Entry 8PSS (electron microscopy, 2.83 A resolution); this record covers chains B and C of the 5 polymer chains in the assembly.

== Chain B ==
Protein: Putative PB1
Source organism: Tilapia lake virus
UniProtKB: A0A1Y9SHW4 (A0A1Y9SHW4_9VIRU); residue numbers follow UniProt; this construct covers 1-519
Chain sequence (519 residues; row label = number of the first residue in the row):
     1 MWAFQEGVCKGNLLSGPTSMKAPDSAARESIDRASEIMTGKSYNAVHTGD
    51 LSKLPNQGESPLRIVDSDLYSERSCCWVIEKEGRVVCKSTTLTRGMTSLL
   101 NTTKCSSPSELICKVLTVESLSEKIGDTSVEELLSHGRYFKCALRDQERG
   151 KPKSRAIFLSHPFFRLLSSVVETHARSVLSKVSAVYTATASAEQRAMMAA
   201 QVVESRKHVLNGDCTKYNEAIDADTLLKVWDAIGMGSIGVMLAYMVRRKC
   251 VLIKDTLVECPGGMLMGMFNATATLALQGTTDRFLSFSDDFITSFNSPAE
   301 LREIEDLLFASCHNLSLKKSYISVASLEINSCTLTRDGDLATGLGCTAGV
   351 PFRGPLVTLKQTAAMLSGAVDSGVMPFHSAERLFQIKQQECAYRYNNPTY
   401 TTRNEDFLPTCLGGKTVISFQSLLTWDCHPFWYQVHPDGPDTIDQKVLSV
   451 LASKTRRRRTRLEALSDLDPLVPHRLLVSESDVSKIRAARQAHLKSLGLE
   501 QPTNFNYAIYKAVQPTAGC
Not modelled in the structure: 516-519
Metal / ion sites: Mg2+: Asp213, Asp290
Reported in the primary citation:
  - specificity-determining residues: Asn270 (proposed by the authors, not directly observed)

== Chain C ==
Protein: RNA-dependent RNA polymerase
Source organism: Tilapia lake virus
UniProtKB: A0A7G3S745 (A0A7G3S745_9VIRU); residue numbers follow UniProt; this construct covers 1-457
Chain sequence (478 residues; each row starts with the number of its first residue):
     1 MSQFGKSFKGRTEVTITEYRSHTVKDVHRSLLTADKSLRKSFCFRNALNQ
    51 FLDKDLPLLPIRPKLESRVAVKKSKLRSQLSFRPGLTQEEAIDLYNKGYD
   101 GDSVSGALQDRVVNEPVAYSSADNDKFHRGLAALGYTLADRAFDTCESGF
   151 VRAIPTTPCGFICCGPGSFKDSLGFVIKIGEFWHMYDGFQHFVAVEDAKF
   201 LASKSPSFWLAKRLAKRLNLVPKEDPSVAAAECPCKKVWEASFARAPTAL
   251 DPFGGRAFCDQGWVYHRDVGYATANHISQETLFQQALSVRNLGPQGSANV
   301 SGSIHTALDRLRAAYSRGTPASRSILQGLANLITPVGENFECDLDKRKLN
   351 IKALRSPERYITIEGLVVNLDDVVRGFYLDKAKVTVLSRSKWMGYEDLPQ
   401 KPPNGTFYCRKRKAMLLISCSPGTYAKKRKVAVQEDRFKDMRVENFREVA
   451 ENMDLNQGSGSENLYFQGHHHHHHHHHH
Not modelled in the structure: 140-478
Sequence notes: conflict Lys391 (Arg in A0A7G3S745); expression tag (458-478)

== How chain B and chain C interact ==
Contacting residue pairs (176; chain B residue first):
  Thr18(B) - Leu32(C)
  Tyr70(B) - Glu18(C)  hydrogen bond
  Tyr70(B) - Ser21(C)
  Arg73(B) - Arg29(C)
  Thr93(B) - Ser21(C)
  Thr93(B) - His22(C)
  Thr97(B) - Ser7(C)
  Thr97(B) - Phe8(C)
  Thr97(B) - Arg11(C)
  Thr97(B) - Glu18(C)  hydrogen bond
  Thr97(B) - His22(C)  hydrogen bond
  Leu100(B) - Arg11(C)
  Leu100(B) - Glu18(C)
  Asn101(B) - Ser7(C)  hydrogen bond (side chain-backbone)
  Asn101(B) - Phe8(C)
  Asn101(B) - Lys9(C)
  Asn101(B) - Arg11(C)  hydrogen bond
  Cys105(B) - Arg11(C)  hydrogen bond (backbone-side chain)
  Ser106(B) - Arg11(C)  hydrogen bond (backbone-side chain)
  Ser106(B) - Glu13(C)
  Gln147(B) - Leu32(C)
  Glu193(B) - Pro116(C)
  Gln194(B) - Ser78(C)
  Gln194(B) - Leu80(C)
  Gln194(B) - Asn114(C)  hydrogen bond
  Met197(B) - Leu76(C)  hydrophobic
  Met197(B) - Ser78(C)
  Asp337(B) - Lys75(C)
  Asp339(B) - Lys75(C)
  Asp339(B) - Leu76(C)  hydrogen bond (side chain-backbone)
  Phe352(B) - Asp35(C)
  Arg353(B) - Ser30(C)  hydrogen bond
  Arg353(B) - Leu31(C)  hydrogen bond (side chain-backbone)
  Arg353(B) - Ala34(C)
  Gly354(B) - Asp35(C)  hydrogen bond (backbone-side chain)
  Gly354(B) - Leu38(C)
  Pro355(B) - Phe44(C)  hydrophobic
  Val357(B) - His28(C)
  Ser367(B) - Gly130(C)
  Val370(B) - Tyr119(C)
  Val370(B) - Gly130(C)
  Val370(B) - Ala133(C)  hydrophobic
  Asp371(B) - Glu115(C)
  Asp371(B) - Pro116(C)
  Asp371(B) - Val117(C)
  Asp371(B) - Ala118(C)  hydrogen bond (backbone-backbone)
  Asp371(B) - Tyr119(C)
  Asp371(B) - Arg129(C)
  Asp371(B) - Gly130(C)  hydrogen bond (side chain-backbone)
  Asp371(B) - Leu131(C)
  Asp371(B) - Ala132(C)  hydrogen bond (side chain-backbone)
  Ser372(B) - Pro116(C)
  Ser372(B) - Ala118(C)
  Phe377(B) - Gly130(C)
  Phe377(B) - Leu134(C)  hydrophobic
  Tyr395(B) - Asp35(C)  hydrogen bond
  Pro398(B) - Arg45(C)
  Thr399(B) - Arg39(C)
  Thr399(B) - Phe42(C)
  Tyr400(B) - Asp35(C)
  Tyr400(B) - Arg39(C)
  Tyr400(B) - Phe44(C)
  Tyr400(B) - Arg45(C)
  Thr402(B) - Arg45(C)
  Thr402(B) - Asn49(C)
  Arg403(B) - Asn49(C)  hydrogen bond
  Arg403(B) - Leu52(C)
  Arg403(B) - Asp53(C)  salt bridge
  Glu405(B) - Leu52(C)
  Phe407(B) - Leu52(C)  hydrophobic
  Phe407(B) - Leu56(C)  hydrophobic
  Leu412(B) - Phe44(C)  hydrophobic
  Gln421(B) - Arg68(C)
  Gln421(B) - Leu134(C)
  Gln421(B) - Tyr136(C)  hydrogen bond
  Leu424(B) - Arg129(C)
  Leu424(B) - Gly130(C)
  Leu424(B) - Leu131(C)
  Thr425(B) - Lys64(C)
  Thr425(B) - Leu65(C)  hydrogen bond (backbone-backbone)
  Thr425(B) - Leu131(C)
  Thr425(B) - Tyr136(C)
  Trp426(B) - Arg62(C)
  Asp427(B) - Lys64(C)  salt bridge
  Pro430(B) - Ile61(C)  hydrophobic
  Phe431(B) - Phe51(C)  hydrophobic
  Phe431(B) - Leu52(C)  hydrophobic
  Tyr433(B) - Pro60(C)
  Tyr433(B) - Ile61(C)
  Tyr433(B) - Arg62(C)  hydrogen bond (side chain-backbone)
  Pro437(B) - Arg129(C)
  Asp438(B) - Arg129(C)  salt bridge
  Ile443(B) - Ala47(C)  hydrophobic
  Ile443(B) - Leu48(C)  hydrophobic
  Ile443(B) - Phe51(C)  hydrophobic
  Asp444(B) - Phe44(C)
  Gln445(B) - His28(C)
  Val447(B) - Cys43(C)  hydrophobic
  Val447(B) - Ala47(C)  hydrophobic
  Leu448(B) - His28(C)
  Leu448(B) - Ser37(C)
  Ser449(B) - Lys25(C)
  Ser449(B) - Val27(C)  hydrogen bond (side chain-backbone)
  Ser449(B) - His28(C)
  Ser453(B) - Val24(C)
  Ser453(B) - Lys25(C)
  Arg458(B) - Val24(C)  hydrogen bond (side chain-backbone)
  Thr460(B) - His22(C)
  Thr460(B) - Thr23(C)
  Arg461(B) - Gln3(C)
  Leu462(B) - Gln3(C)
  Leu462(B) - Phe4(C)
  Leu462(B) - Ser7(C)
  Leu462(B) - His22(C)
  Glu463(B) - Tyr19(C)  hydrogen bond (backbone-side chain)
  Ala464(B) - Thr23(C)
  Leu465(B) - Tyr19(C)  hydrophobic
  Leu465(B) - Arg20(C)
  Leu465(B) - Thr23(C)
  Asp467(B) - Tyr95(C)  hydrogen bond
  Asp467(B) - Asp100(C)
  Asp467(B) - Gly101(C)
  Asp467(B) - Asp102(C)  hydrogen bond (backbone-side chain)
  Leu468(B) - Arg20(C)
  Leu468(B) - Tyr95(C)
  Leu468(B) - Gly101(C)
  Leu468(B) - Asp102(C)
  Asp469(B) - Tyr95(C)  hydrogen bond (backbone-side chain)
  Pro470(B) - Tyr95(C)
  Pro470(B) - Val104(C)  hydrophobic
  Pro470(B) - Ser105(C)
  Leu471(B) - Ile92(C)  hydrophobic
  Val472(B) - Ile16(C)  hydrophobic
  Pro473(B) - Ile16(C)
  His474(B) - Ile16(C)  hydrogen bond (backbone-backbone)
  His474(B) - Thr17(C)  hydrogen bond (backbone-side chain)
  His474(B) - Arg20(C)
  Arg475(B) - Thr15(C)
  Leu476(B) - Val14(C)
  Leu476(B) - Thr15(C)
  Leu476(B) - Ile16(C)  hydrogen bond (backbone-backbone)
  Leu477(B) - Val14(C)
  Leu477(B) - Thr15(C)
  Val478(B) - Phe4(C)
  Val478(B) - Glu13(C)
  Val478(B) - Val14(C)  hydrogen bond (backbone-backbone)
  Val478(B) - Ile16(C)  hydrophobic
  Ser479(B) - Phe4(C)
  Ser479(B) - Thr12(C)
  Ser479(B) - Glu13(C)
  Glu480(B) - Ser2(C)  hydrogen bond
  Glu480(B) - Phe4(C)
  Arg490(B) - Tyr95(C)  hydrogen bond (side chain-backbone)
  Arg490(B) - Gly98(C)
  Arg490(B) - Tyr99(C)  hydrogen bond (side chain-backbone)
  His493(B) - Asn96(C)
  Leu497(B) - Lys97(C)
  Leu497(B) - Gly98(C)
  Pro502(B) - Gly98(C)
  Pro502(B) - Asp100(C)
  Thr503(B) - Gly98(C)  hydrogen bond (backbone-backbone)
  Thr503(B) - Tyr99(C)
  Thr503(B) - Asp100(C)  hydrogen bond (backbone-backbone)
  Asn504(B) - Tyr99(C)
  Phe505(B) - Leu94(C)  hydrophobic
  Phe505(B) - Tyr99(C)  hydrophobic
  Phe505(B) - Ser103(C)
  Phe505(B) - Ala107(C)  hydrophobic
  Tyr507(B) - Arg83(C)
  Tyr507(B) - Pro84(C)  hydrogen bond (side chain-backbone)
  Tyr507(B) - Leu86(C)  hydrophobic
  Ile509(B) - Pro60(C)  hydrophobic
  Tyr510(B) - Leu86(C)  hydrophobic
  Tyr510(B) - Glu90(C)  hydrogen bond
  Tyr510(B) - Leu94(C)  hydrophobic
  Ala512(B) - Arg62(C)
Interface residues without a listed pair, chain B (109 interface residues in all): Asp66, Glu72, Lys104, Ser107, Asp146, Thr189, Leu334, Gly338, Leu340, Gln361, Ala364, Gly373, Thr401, Leu408, His429, Gln434, Val450, Ser466, Val483, Leu494, Leu499, Gln501, Ala508, Lys511, Val513, Gln514
Interface residues without a listed pair, chain C (96 interface residues in all): Gly10, Asp26, Asp55, Leu59, Pro63, Lys73, Arg77, Gln88, Ala91, Leu108, Arg111, His128

== In short ==
109 residues of chain B and 96 residues of chain C are in contact; the contacts include 37 hydrogen bonds and
3 salt bridges. Among the polar pairs are Arg403(B)-Asp53(C), Asp427(B)-Lys64(C) and Asp438(B)-Arg129(C). The
Mg2+ site is built by Asp213(B) and Asp290(B). The paper reports the specificity determinant Asn270(B).
Here chain B is Putative PB1 and chain C is RNA-dependent RNA polymerase, both from Tilapia lake virus. Entry
8PSS (Tilapia Lake Virus polymerase in cRNA pre-initiation state mode B (core-endo only)) was determined by
electron microscopy (same publication as 8PSN, 8PSO, 8PSQ, 8PSU, 8PSX, 8PSZ and 6 further entries).
